PDB entry 5V44 | X-ray diffraction, 1.56 A resolution | chain A

Chain A:
Name: Sacsin
Source organism: Homo sapiens
Reference sequence: Q9NZJ4 (SACS_HUMAN); residues 89-336 here = UniProt positions 89-336
Chain sequence (253 residues; row label = number of the first residue in the row):
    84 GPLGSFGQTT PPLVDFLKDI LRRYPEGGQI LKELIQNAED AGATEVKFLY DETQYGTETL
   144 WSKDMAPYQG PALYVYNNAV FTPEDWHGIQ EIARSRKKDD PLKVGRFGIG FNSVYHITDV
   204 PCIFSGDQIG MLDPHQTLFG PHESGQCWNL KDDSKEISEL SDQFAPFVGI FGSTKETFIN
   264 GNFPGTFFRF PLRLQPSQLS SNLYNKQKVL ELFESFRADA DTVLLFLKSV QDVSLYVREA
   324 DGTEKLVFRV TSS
Unresolved in the structure: 84-93, 174-190, 336
Differences from the reference sequence: expression tag (84-88)
Modified positions: Mse148 (selenomethionine; parent Met); Mse214 (selenomethionine; parent Met)
Swiss-Prot annotation at these positions:
  - natural variant: Asp168 (D168Y: In SACS), Thr201 (T201K: In SACS), Leu308 (L308F: In SACS)

Overview:
Chain A is Sacsin (Homo sapiens); the structure, Crystal structure of the SR1 domain of human sacsin, was
determined by X-ray diffraction, deposited together with 5VSX, 5VSZ, 5V45, 5V46 and 5V47.
